8HUD - chains A and B of the 4 polymer chains in the assembly; structure by electron microscopy, 3.43 A resolution.

[Chain A]
Molecule: CRISPR-associated endonuclease Cas9
Organism: Eubacterium ventriosum ATCC 27560
Notes: EC 3.1.-.-
Reference sequence: A5Z395 (A5Z395_9FIRM); residue numbers follow UniProt; this construct covers 1-1107
Sequence (1107 residues; each row starts with the number of its first residue):
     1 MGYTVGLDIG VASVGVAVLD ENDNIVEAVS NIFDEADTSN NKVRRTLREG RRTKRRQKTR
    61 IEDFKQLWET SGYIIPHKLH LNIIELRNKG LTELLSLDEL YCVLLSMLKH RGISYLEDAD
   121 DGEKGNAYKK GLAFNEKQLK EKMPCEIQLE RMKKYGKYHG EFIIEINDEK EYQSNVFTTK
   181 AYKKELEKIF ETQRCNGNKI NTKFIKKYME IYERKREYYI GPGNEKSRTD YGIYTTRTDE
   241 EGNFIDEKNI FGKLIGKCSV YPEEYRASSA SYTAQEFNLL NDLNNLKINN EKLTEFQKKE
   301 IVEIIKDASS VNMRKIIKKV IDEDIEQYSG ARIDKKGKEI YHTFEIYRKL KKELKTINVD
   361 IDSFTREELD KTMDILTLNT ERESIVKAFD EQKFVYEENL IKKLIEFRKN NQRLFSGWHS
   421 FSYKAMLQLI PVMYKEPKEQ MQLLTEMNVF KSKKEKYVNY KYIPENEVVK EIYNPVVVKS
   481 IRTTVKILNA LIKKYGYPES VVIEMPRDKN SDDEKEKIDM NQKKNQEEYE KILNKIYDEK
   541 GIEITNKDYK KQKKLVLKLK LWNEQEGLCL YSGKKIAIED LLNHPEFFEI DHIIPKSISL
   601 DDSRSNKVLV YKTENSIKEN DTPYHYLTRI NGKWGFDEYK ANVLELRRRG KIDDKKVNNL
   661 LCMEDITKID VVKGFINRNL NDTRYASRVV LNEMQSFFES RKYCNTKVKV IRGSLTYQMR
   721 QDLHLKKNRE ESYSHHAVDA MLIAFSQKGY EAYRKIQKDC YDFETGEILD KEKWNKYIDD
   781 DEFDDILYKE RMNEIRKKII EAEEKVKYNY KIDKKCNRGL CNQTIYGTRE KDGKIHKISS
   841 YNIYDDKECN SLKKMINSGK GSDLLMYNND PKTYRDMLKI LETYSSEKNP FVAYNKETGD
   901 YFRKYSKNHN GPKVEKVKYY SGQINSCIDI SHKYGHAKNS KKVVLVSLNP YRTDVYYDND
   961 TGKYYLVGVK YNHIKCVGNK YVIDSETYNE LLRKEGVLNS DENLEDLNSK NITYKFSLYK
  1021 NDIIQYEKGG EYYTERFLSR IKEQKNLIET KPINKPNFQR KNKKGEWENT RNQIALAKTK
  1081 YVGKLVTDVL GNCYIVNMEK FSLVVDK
Not modelled in the structure: 1-37, 116-125, 165-168, 461-464, 472-473, 499-683, 711-806, 1106-1107
Disulfides: Cys-816/Cys-976

[Chain B]
Molecule: sgRNA
Sequence (75 nucleotides; numbered 0 to 74; the number before each row is that of its first residue; numbering starts at 0):
     0 GGUAAUCGCU CUCCUCCGGC GAUUUUAGUA CCUGAGAAAU CAGAUCUACU AAAACAAGGC
    60 UUUAUGCCGA AAUCA
Not modelled in the structure: 72-74

[Chain A / chain B interface]
Residue-residue contacts - 158 pairs, chain A then chain B:
  Thr-38(A) with C13(B), phosphate contact; A70(B), hydrogen bond to the base
  Asn-40(A) with A70(B), hydrogen bond to the base
  Asn-41(A) with C13(B), hydrogen bond to the phosphate; U14(B), phosphate contact
  Arg-44(A) with A69(B), sugar contact; A70(B), sugar contact; A71(B), salt bridge to the phosphate
  Arg-45(A) with C13(B), salt bridge to the phosphate; U14(B), salt bridge to the phosphate
  Arg-48(A) with U14(B), salt bridge to the phosphate; C15(B), salt bridge to the phosphate
  Glu-49(A) with C15(B), phosphate contact; C16(B), phosphate contact
  Arg-51(A) with A55(B), phosphate contact; G68(B), base contact; A69(B), hydrogen bond to the base
  Arg-52(A) with C15(B), salt bridge to the phosphate; C16(B), salt bridge to the phosphate; C67(B), salt bridge to the phosphate
  Thr-53(A) with G17(B), phosphate contact; G18(B), phosphate contact
  Lys-54(A) with C54(B), hydrogen bond to the base
  Arg-55(A) with C66(B), phosphate contact; C67(B), base contact; G68(B), hydrogen bond to the base
  Arg-56(A) with C16(B), salt bridge to the phosphate; G17(B), salt bridge to the phosphate; G65(B), phosphate contact; C66(B), salt bridge to the phosphate
  Lys-58(A) with A53(B), salt bridge to the phosphate
  Thr-59(A) with G65(B), hydrogen bond to the phosphate
  Ile-61(A) with A52(B), phosphate contact
  Lys-65(A) with A52(B), salt bridge to the phosphate
  Leu-79(A) with A51(B), sugar contact
  His-80(A) with A50(B), sugar contact
  Leu-81(A) with A26(B), base contact; G27(B), base contact; U49(B), hydrogen bond to the sugar; A50(B), phosphate contact
  Ile-83(A) with A50(B), sugar contact
  Ile-84(A) with A50(B), phosphate contact
  Ser-106(A) with A51(B), phosphate contact
  Lys-109(A) with C19(B), phosphate contact; A51(B), salt bridge to the phosphate; A52(B), salt bridge to the phosphate
  His-110(A) with C19(B), salt bridge to the phosphate
  Arg-111(A) with G17(B), phosphate contact; G18(B), salt bridge to the phosphate
  Gly-112(A) with G18(B), sugar contact
  Ile-113(A) with G17(B), base contact
  Gly-156(A) with C48(B), sugar contact
  Lys-157(A) with C48(B), phosphate contact
  Tyr-158(A) with U49(B), phosphate contact
  His-159(A) with G20(B), salt bridge to the phosphate; A21(B), phosphate contact; U49(B), salt bridge to the phosphate
  Asn-175(A) with C19(B), phosphate contact; G20(B), hydrogen bond to the phosphate
  Val-176(A) with G18(B), sugar contact; C19(B), sugar contact
  Arg-214(A) with U64(B), sugar contact
  Lys-215(A) with C16(B), sugar contact; G17(B), hydrogen bond to the sugar
  Arg-216(A) with C16(B), hydrogen bond to the sugar; G17(B), phosphate contact; U64(B), base contact; G65(B), salt bridge to the phosphate
  Tyr-218(A) with C15(B), hydrogen bond to the sugar; C16(B), sugar contact
  Gly-221(A) with C15(B), phosphate contact; C16(B), phosphate contact
  Pro-222(A) with C16(B), phosphate contact; C66(B), phosphate contact; C67(B), phosphate contact
  Gly-223(A) with C66(B), hydrogen bond to the phosphate
  Asn-224(A) with G65(B), hydrogen bond to the sugar
  Lys-226(A) with U61(B), sugar contact
  Ser-227(A) with U61(B), base contact; G65(B), hydrogen bond to the sugar; C66(B), sugar contact
  Thr-229(A) with C66(B), phosphate contact; C67(B), phosphate contact
  Tyr-231(A) with C15(B), phosphate contact; G68(B), phosphate contact
  Tyr-234(A) with U64(B), hydrogen bond to the base
  Phe-251(A) with U14(B), base contact
  Ser-259(A) with A4(B), phosphate contact
  Arg-332(A) with U5(B), base contact
  Ile-340(A) with C6(B), sugar contact
  His-342(A) with U5(B), hydrogen bond to the sugar
  His-419(A) with A4(B), phosphate contact; U5(B), salt bridge to the phosphate
  Ser-420(A) with A4(B), hydrogen bond to the phosphate; U5(B), phosphate contact
  Phe-421(A) with A4(B), sugar contact
  Gln-440(A) with A3(B), sugar contact; A4(B), sugar contact
  Met-441(A) with A3(B), sugar contact
  Leu-444(A) with A3(B), sugar contact
  Asn-474(A) with C12(B), sugar contact
  Pro-475(A) with A70(B), base contact
  Lys-479(A) with A71(B), base contact
  Arg-688(A) with U2(B), phosphate contact
  Lys-815(A) with A70(B), sugar contact
  Asn-817(A) with A55(B), base contact; G68(B), sugar contact; A69(B), phosphate contact
  Arg-818(A) with A55(B), base contact
  Leu-820(A) with A55(B), base contact; A56(B), base contact
  Cys-821(A) with A55(B), sugar contact
  Gln-823(A) with A69(B), hydrogen bond to the base
  Ile-825(A) with U22(B), hydrogen bond to the sugar; U23(B), sugar contact; A53(B), base contact
  Gly-827(A) with U23(B), phosphate contact; U24(B), phosphate contact
  Arg-829(A) with C45(B), salt bridge to the phosphate
  Met-866(A) with C45(B), sugar contact
  Tyr-867(A) with C45(B), sugar contact
  Asn-869(A) with U44(B), phosphate contact; C45(B), hydrogen bond to the sugar
  Asp-870(A) with C45(B), base contact
  Lys-904(A) with A29(B), base contact; C30(B), hydrogen bond to the base; C45(B), base contact; U46(B), hydrogen bond to the base
  Tyr-905(A) with C30(B), hydrogen bond to the sugar; C31(B), sugar contact
  Ser-906(A) with C30(B), phosphate contact; C31(B), phosphate contact
  Lys-907(A) with C31(B), phosphate contact
  Asn-910(A) with C30(B), hydrogen bond to the phosphate
  Pro-912(A) with A29(B), base contact; C30(B), sugar contact; U46(B), hydrogen bond to the sugar; A47(B), sugar contact
  Lys-913(A) with U46(B), hydrogen bond to the sugar; A47(B), phosphate contact
  Val-914(A) with U46(B), sugar contact
  Glu-915(A) with A47(B), hydrogen bond to the phosphate
  Lys-916(A) with U22(B), salt bridge to the phosphate; U46(B), sugar contact; A47(B), phosphate contact
  Lys-918(A) with U46(B), hydrogen bond to the phosphate
  Ile-930(A) with A56(B), sugar contact
  His-932(A) with G57(B), salt bridge to the phosphate
  Lys-933(A) with A53(B), sugar contact; C54(B), salt bridge to the phosphate; A56(B), salt bridge to the phosphate; G57(B), phosphate contact
  Tyr-934(A) with A53(B), sugar contact
  His-936(A) with U24(B), hydrogen bond to the sugar; U25(B), sugar contact
  Val-943(A) with U23(B), sugar contact; U24(B), sugar contact
  Asn-972(A) with A56(B), sugar contact
Interface residues without a listed pair, chain A (119 interface residues in all): Lys-42, Val-43, Leu-47, Arg-60, Asn-82, Leu-105, Met-152, Gly-160, Glu-217, Tyr-219, Ile-220, Glu-225, Asn-278, Asn-281, Arg-482, Lys-486, Gly-819, Ser-840, Lys-872, Gly-911, Val-917, Ile-928, Leu-945, Ile-974, Lys-975, Val-977
Interface residues without a listed pair, chain B (50 interface residues in all): U32, U62, A63

[Overview]
119 residues of chain A face 50 of chain B across their interface, with 30 hydrogen bonds and 26 salt bridges.
Among the polar pairs are Thr-38(A)/A70(B), Asn-40(A)/A70(B) and Arg-51(A)/A69(B).
Chain A is CRISPR-associated endonuclease Cas9 (Eubacterium ventriosum ATCC 27560) and chain B is sgRNA; the
structure, Cryo-EM structure of the EvCas9-sgRNA-target DNA ternary complex, was determined by electron
microscopy.
